5YH0 - chains H and I of the 12 polymer chains in the assembly; structure by X-ray diffraction, 3.45 A resolution.

Chain H (and I):
Molecule: DrFam20C1
From: Danio rerio
Notes: chain I of this document is another copy of the same molecule, construct and numbering; everything in this record applies to it too
Chain sequence (560 residues; each row starts with the number of its first residue):
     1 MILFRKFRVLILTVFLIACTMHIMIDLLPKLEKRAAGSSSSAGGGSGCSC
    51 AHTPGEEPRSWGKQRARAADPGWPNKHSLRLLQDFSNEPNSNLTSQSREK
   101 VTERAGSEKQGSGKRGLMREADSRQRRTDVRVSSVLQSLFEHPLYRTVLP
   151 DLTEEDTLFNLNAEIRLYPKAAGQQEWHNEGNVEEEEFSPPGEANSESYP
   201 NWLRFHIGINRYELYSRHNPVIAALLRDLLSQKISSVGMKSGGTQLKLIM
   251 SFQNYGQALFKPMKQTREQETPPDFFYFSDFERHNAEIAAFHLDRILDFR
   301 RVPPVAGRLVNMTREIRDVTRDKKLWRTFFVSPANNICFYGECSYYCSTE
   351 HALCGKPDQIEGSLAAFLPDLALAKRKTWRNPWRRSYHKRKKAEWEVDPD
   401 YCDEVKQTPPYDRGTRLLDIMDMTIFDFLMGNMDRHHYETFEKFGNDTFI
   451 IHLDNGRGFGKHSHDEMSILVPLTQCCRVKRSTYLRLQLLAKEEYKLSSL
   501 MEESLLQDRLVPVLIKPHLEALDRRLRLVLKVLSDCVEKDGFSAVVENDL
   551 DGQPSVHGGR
Unresolved in the structure: 1-133, 160-197, 552-560 (chain I: 1-133, 161-198, 555-560)
Cystine bridges: Cys-338/Cys-354, Cys-343/Cys-347, Cys-402/Cys-476, Cys-477/Cys-536

Interface between chain H and chain I:
Residue-residue contacts - 4 pairs, chain H then chain I:
  Lys-324(H) / Gln-407(I)
  Arg-327(H) / Asp-412(I)  hydrogen bond (side chain-backbone)
  Ser-344(H) / Asp-540(I)
  Ser-348(H) / Ser-543(I)
Also at the interface, not in a pair above, chain H (6 interface residues in all): Cys-343, Glu-350
Also at the interface, not in a pair above, chain I (6 interface residues in all): Lys-539, Ala-544

Summary:
The chain H/chain I interface involves 6 residues from each chain, with 1 hydrogen bond. The hydrogen-bonded
pair is Arg-327(H)/Asp-412(I).
Chain H and chain I are both DrFam20C1 (Danio rerio); the structure, The structure of DrFam20C1, was
determined by X-ray diffraction together with 5XOM, 5XOO and 5YH2 from the same study.
